PDB entry 7FP1 | X-ray diffraction, 1.43 A resolution | chains A and B

== Chain A ==
Molecule: Pre-mRNA-splicing factor 8
Organism: Saccharomyces cerevisiae S288C
UniProt: P33334 (PRP8_YEAST); numbering as in UniProt (aligned over 1836-2090)
Amino-acid sequence (258 residues; row label = number of the first residue in the row):
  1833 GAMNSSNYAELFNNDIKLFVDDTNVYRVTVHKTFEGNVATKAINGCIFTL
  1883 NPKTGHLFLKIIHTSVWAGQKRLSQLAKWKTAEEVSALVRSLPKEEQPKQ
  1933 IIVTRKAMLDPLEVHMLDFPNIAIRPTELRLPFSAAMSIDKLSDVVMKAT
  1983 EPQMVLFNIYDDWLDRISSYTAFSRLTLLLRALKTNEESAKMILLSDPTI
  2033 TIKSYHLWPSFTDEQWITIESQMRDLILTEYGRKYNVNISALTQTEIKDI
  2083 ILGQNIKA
Disordered / not traced: 2086-2090
Differences from the reference sequence: expression tag (1833-1835)
Ligand contacts:
  - WD8 (methyl N-(propan-2-yl)-N-(thiophene-3-carbonyl)glycinate), molecule 1: Tyr1840, Phe1844, Leu1961, Leu1963, Tyr2002, Phe2005, Ser2006, Thr2009, Leu2010, Ile2083, Leu2084
  - WD8, molecule 2: His1888, Phe1890, Leu1988, Phe1989, Asn1990
UniProt features mapped onto this chain:
  - mutagenesis: Asp1853 (D1853A: Alters protein folding. Severely impaired growth. Strongly reduced growth at 35 degrees Celsius; when associated with A-1854; D1853N: Reduced growth at 30 degrees Celsius ...), Asp1854 (D1854A: Reduced growth at 30 degrees Celsius. Strongly reduced growth at 16 degrees Celsius. Strongly reduced growth at 35 degrees Celsius; when associated with A-1853 ...), Thr1855 (T1855A: Reduced growth at 30 degrees Celsius. Strongly reduced growth at 16 degrees Celsius), Thr1936 (T1936A: Reduced growth at 30 degrees Celsius. Strongly reduced growth at 16 degrees Celsius), Arg1937 (R1937K: Severely impaired growth. Reduced growth at 30 degrees Celsius. Strongly reduced growth at 16 degrees Celsius)

== Chain B ==
Molecule: A1 cistron-splicing factor AAR2
Organism: Saccharomyces cerevisiae S288C
UniProt: P32357 (AAR2_YEAST); aligned to UniProt positions 1-317 over residues 1-317
Amino-acid sequence (308 residues; row label = number of the first residue in the row; note: 13 numbers in that range are skipped by the numbering (no residue carries them; nothing is unmodelled there); numbers below 1 keep their minus sign (Gly-3 is residue -3)):
    -3 GAMAMNTVPFTSAPIEVTIGIDQYSFNVKENQPFHGIKDIPIGHVHVIHF
    47 QHADNSSMRYGYWFDCRMGNFYIQYDPKDGLYKMMEERDGAKFENIVHNF
    97 KERQMMVSYPKIDEDDTWYNLTEFVQMDKIRKIVRKDENQFSYVDSSMTT
   147 VQENEL
   166 SSSSSDPAHSLNYTVINFKSREAIRPGHEMEDFLDKSYYLNTVMLQGIFK
   216 NSSNYFGELQFAFLNAMFFGNYGSSLQWHAMIELICSSATVPKHMLDKLD
   266 EILYYQIKTLPEQYSDILLNERVWNICLYSSFQKNSLHNTEKIMENKYPE
   316 LL
Disordered / not traced: -3 to 0, 166-169
Differences from the reference sequence: expression tag (-3 to 0); conflict Ser166 (Leu153 in P32357), Ser167 (Lys154 in P32357), Ser170 (Asp in P32357)
UniProt features mapped onto this chain:
  - region: Leu261 to Ile282 (Leucine-zipper)
  - modified residue: Ser253 (Phosphoserine), Thr274 (Phosphothreonine)

== How chain A and chain B interact ==
Contacting residue pairs (17; chain A residue first):
  Gln1907(A) with Met195(B); Leu199(B)
  Leu1908(A) with Met195(B), hydrophobic
  Trp1911(A) with Glu194(B); Met195(B), hydrophobic; Phe198(B), hydrophobic
  Asp1942(A) with Lys184(B), salt bridge; Phe198(B)
  Glu1945(A) with Lys184(B), salt bridge
  Val1946(A) with Ile189(B), hydrophobic; Glu194(B); Phe198(B), hydrophobic
  His1947(A) with Glu194(B)
  Leu1949(A) with Lys184(B); Ser185(B); Arg186(B)
  Asp1950(A) with Arg186(B), salt bridge

== In short ==
Chain A and chain B form an interface of 9 and 8 residues respectively, with 3 salt bridges. Polar contacts
include Asp1942(A)-Lys184(B), Glu1945(A)-Lys184(B) and Asp1950(A)-Arg186(B). Ligands of chain A: compound WD8.
Curated annotation (UniProt) lists 5 mutagenesis sites on chain A.
Chain A is Pre-mRNA-splicing factor 8 and chain B is A1 cistron-splicing factor AAR2, both from Saccharomyces
cerevisiae S288C; the structure, PanDDA analysis group deposition -- Aar2/RNaseH in complex with fragment
P08F04 from the F2X-Universal Library, was determined by X-ray diffraction, deposited together with 5ST0,
5ST1, 5ST2, 5ST3, 5ST4, 5ST5 and 248 further entries.
